Entry 8OJ7 (electron microscopy, 2.46 A resolution); this record covers chains B and D of the 4 polymer chains in the assembly.

# Chain B
Molecule: DNA polymerase processivity factor
From: Human alphaherpesvirus 1 strain KOS
Reference sequence: P10226 (PAP_HHV11); residue numbers follow UniProt; this construct covers 1-488
Sequence (488 residues; each row starts with the number of its first residue):
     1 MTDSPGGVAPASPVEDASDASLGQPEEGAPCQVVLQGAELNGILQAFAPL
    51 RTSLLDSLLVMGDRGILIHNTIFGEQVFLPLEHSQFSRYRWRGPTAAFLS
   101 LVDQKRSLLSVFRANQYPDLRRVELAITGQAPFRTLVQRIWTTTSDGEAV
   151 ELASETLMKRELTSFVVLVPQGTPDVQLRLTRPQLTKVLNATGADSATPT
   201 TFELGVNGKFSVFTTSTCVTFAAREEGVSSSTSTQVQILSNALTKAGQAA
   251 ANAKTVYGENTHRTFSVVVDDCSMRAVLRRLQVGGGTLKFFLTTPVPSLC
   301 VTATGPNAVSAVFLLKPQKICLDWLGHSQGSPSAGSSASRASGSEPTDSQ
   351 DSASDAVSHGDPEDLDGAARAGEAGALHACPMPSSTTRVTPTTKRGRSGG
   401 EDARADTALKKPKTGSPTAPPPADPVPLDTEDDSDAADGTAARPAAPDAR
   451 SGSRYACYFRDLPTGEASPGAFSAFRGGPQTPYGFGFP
Disordered / not traced: 1-27, 226-251, 320-488
UniProt features mapped onto this chain:
  - motif: Lys-394 to Lys-413 (Bipartite nuclear localization signal)
  - natural variant: Ser-349 (S349N: In strain: Nonneuroinvasive mutant HF10)

# Chain D
Molecule: 67-nt DNA strand
Sequence (67 nucleotides; row label = number of the first residue in the row):
     1 ATTTGCTGACCTTTGTTCTAATTGAGTTGGTTGGACGGCTGCGAGGCGAT
    51 CAAGGTGTCGTAGTGGC
Disordered / not traced: 1-5, 44-67

# How chain B and chain D interact
Pairs across the interface (7; chain B residue first):
  Arg-51(B) / DT32(D)  salt bridge to the phosphate
  Thr-52(B) / DT31(D)  phosphate contact
  Arg-113(B) / DT31(D)  salt bridge to the phosphate
  Arg-279(B) / DG33(D)  salt bridge to the phosphate
  Arg-279(B) / DG34(D)  salt bridge to the phosphate
  Arg-280(B) / DT32(D)  salt bridge to the phosphate
  Arg-280(B) / DG33(D)  phosphate contact
Interface residues without a listed pair, chain B (6 interface residues in all): Ala-276

# In short
6 residues of chain B and 4 residues of chain D are in contact, with 5 salt bridges. Among the polar pairs are
Arg-51(B)/DT32(D), Arg-113(B)/DT31(D) and Arg-279(B)/DG33(D).
Here chain B is DNA polymerase processivity factor (Human alphaherpesvirus 1 strain KOS) and chain D is a
67-nt DNA strand. Entry 8OJ7 (HSV-1 DNA polymerase-processivity factor complex in halted elongation state) was
determined by electron microscopy together with 8OJ6, 8OJA, 8OJD and 9ENP from the same study.
